PDB entry 8HZV | X-ray diffraction, 2.33 A resolution | chains A and D of the 4 polymer chains in the assembly

Chain A (and D):
Molecule: Radical S-Adenosyl-L-methionine Enzyme DesII
Source organism: Homo sapiens
Notes: chain D of this document is another copy of the same molecule, construct and numbering; everything in this record applies to it too
Sequence (493 residues; numbered 1 to 493; the number before each row is that of its first residue):
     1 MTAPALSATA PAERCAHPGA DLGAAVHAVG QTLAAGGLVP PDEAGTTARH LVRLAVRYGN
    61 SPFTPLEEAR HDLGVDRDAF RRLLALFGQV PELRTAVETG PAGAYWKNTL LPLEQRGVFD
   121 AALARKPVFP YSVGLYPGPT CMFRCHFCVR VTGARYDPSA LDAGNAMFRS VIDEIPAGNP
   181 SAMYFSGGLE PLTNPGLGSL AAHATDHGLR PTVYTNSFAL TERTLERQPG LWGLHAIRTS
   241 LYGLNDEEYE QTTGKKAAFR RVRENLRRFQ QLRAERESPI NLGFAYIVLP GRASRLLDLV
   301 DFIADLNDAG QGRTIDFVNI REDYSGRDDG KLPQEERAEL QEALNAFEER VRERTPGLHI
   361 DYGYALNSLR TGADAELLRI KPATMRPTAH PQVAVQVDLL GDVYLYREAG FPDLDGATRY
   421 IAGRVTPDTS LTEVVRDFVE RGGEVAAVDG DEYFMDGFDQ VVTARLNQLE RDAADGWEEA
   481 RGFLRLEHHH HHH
Disordered / not traced: 1-7, 487-493 (chain D: 1-9, 324-335)
Ion coordination: 4Fe-4S cluster Fe: Cys141, Cys145, Cys148 (together with S-adenosylmethionine)
Ligand contacts:
  - S-adenosylmethionine (SAM): Cys141, Phe147, Cys148, Ser186, Gly187, Gly188, Leu189, Glu190, Pro191, Tyr214, Thr215, Asn216, Arg238, Ser240, Tyr242, Ile287, Glu322, Asp323, Tyr324, Ser325, Arg327, Glu408
  - 4Fe-4S cluster (SF4): Cys141, Phe143, Arg144, Cys145, Phe147, Cys148, Arg150, Gly188, Leu189, Glu190, Asn216, Tyr242
Reported in the primary citation:
  - 4Fe-4S cluster coordination: Cys141, Cys145, Cys148
  - binding site for S-adenosylmethionine: Gly187 to Glu190, Arg238, Ser240, Tyr242, Asp323, Tyr324
  - catalytic residues: Glu408 (from molecular simulation)
  - mutagenesis - E408A, E408Q: unchanged catalytic activity
  - mutagenesis - D456A: abolished catalytic activity
  - catalytic residues: Asp456
  - contacts within the chain: Glu408-Asp456

Interface between chain A and chain D:
Residue-residue contacts - 6 pairs, chain A then chain D:
  Ala8(A) with Gly30(D); Ala34(D); Pro41(D)
  Thr9(A) with Pro41(D), hydrogen bond (backbone-backbone); Asp42(D)
  Pro11(A) with Asp42(D)
Also at the interface, not in a pair above, chain A (5 interface residues in all): Ala20, Asp21
Also at the interface, not in a pair above, chain D (5 interface residues in all): Ala44

Overview:
Chain A and chain D each contribute 5 residues to their interface, with 1 hydrogen bond. The hydrogen-bonded
pair Thr9(A)-Pro41(D) is a backbone contact. Ligands of chain A: 4Fe-4S cluster and S-adenosylmethionine. From
the paper: catalytic residues Glu408(A) and Asp456(A); D456A of chain A abolishes catalytic activity; 3
substitutions were tested in all.
Chain A and chain D are both Radical S-Adenosyl-L-methionine Enzyme DesII (Homo sapiens); the structure, The
crystal structure of a Radical SAM Enzyme DesII, was determined by X-ray diffraction (same publication as
8HZY).
